8ADN - chains M and b of the 30 polymer chains in the assembly; structure by electron microscopy, 2.77 A resolution.

[Chain M]
Molecule: Proteasome subunit beta type-7
Source organism: Vairimorpha necatrix
Chain sequence (212 residues; each row starts with the number of its first residue):
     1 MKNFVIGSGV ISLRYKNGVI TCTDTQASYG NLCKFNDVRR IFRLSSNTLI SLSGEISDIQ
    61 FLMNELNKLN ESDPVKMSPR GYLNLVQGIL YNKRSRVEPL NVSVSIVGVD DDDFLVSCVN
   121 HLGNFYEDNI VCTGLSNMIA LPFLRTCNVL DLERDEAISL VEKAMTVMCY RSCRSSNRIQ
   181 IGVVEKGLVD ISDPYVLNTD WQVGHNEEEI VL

[Chain b]
Molecule: Proteasome subunit beta type-1
Source organism: Vairimorpha necatrix
Chain sequence (216 residues; each row starts with the number of its first residue):
     1 MVAYDNKNNE GFSPNLPEMT GTTIMAVKYA DGILIGADCR TSMGTYVSSR FTDKLTKISD
    61 NIYCCRSGSA ADTQAITQYI TELVQRSSFI DKEIPSVKKA AMAAKDIIYR YPNMLAGLII
   121 AGYDTKPRIF NISLGGTMTE AEWQIGGSGS AYIYGLCDTT FKPNMNLEEA LEFVKLAVTC
   181 AIKRDNASGG CIRMASITRE GVQRFFYSGD KILNST
Not modelled in the structure: 1-21, 216

[Interface between chain M and chain b]
Contacting residue pairs (63):
  Q26(M) with N186(b), hydrogen bond
  S28(M) with N186(b), hydrogen bond
  G30(M) with N186(b)
  N31(M) with R184(b); D185(b); N186(b), hydrogen bond (backbone-backbone)
  L32(M) with Y152(b); R184(b)
  C33(M) with K183(b); R184(b), hydrogen bond (backbone-backbone); N186(b)
  K34(M) with R184(b), hydrogen bond (backbone-side chain)
  L135(M) with T45(b)
  C169(M) with R40(b)
  Y170(M) with V47(b); R50(b)
  R171(M) with Y46(b), hydrogen bond; V47(b), hydrogen bond (side chain-backbone); S48(b), hydrogen bond (side chain-backbone); S49(b)
  S172(M) with R40(b); T45(b); V47(b)
  C173(M) with R40(b); S42(b); G44(b); T45(b), hydrogen bond (backbone-backbone); V47(b), hydrophobic; N186(b)
  R174(M) with T45(b); N186(b)
  N177(M) with L213(b), hydrogen bond (side chain-backbone)
  L197(M) with N214(b)
  N198(M) with N214(b)
  T199(M) with D210(b); N214(b), hydrogen bond (backbone-side chain)
  D200(M) with S208(b); D210(b)
  W201(M) with R50(b); G190(b); G209(b); D210(b); L213(b), hydrophobic
  V203(M) with F51(b), hydrophobic
  G204(M) with F51(b); F206(b)
  H205(M) with F206(b)
  N206(M) with R193(b)
  E209(M) with R193(b), salt bridge; R204(b); F205(b); F206(b)
  I210(M) with Q203(b); R204(b), hydrogen bond (backbone-backbone); F205(b); F206(b), hydrogen bond (backbone-backbone)
  V211(M) with F206(b)
  L212(M) with L171(b), hydrophobic; K175(b); M194(b), hydrophobic; F206(b), hydrogen bond (backbone-backbone); Y207(b), hydrophobic; K211(b), hydrogen bond (backbone-side chain)
Interface residues without a listed pair, chain M (31 interface residues in all): I139, V196, E208
Interface residues without a listed pair, chain b (33 interface residues in all): A187, C191

[In short]
31 residues of chain M and 33 residues of chain b are in contact, with 15 hydrogen bonds and 1 salt bridge.
Among the polar pairs are E209(M)-R193(b), Q26(M)-N186(b) and S28(M)-N186(b).
Here chain M is Proteasome subunit beta type-7 and chain b is Proteasome subunit beta type-1, both from
Vairimorpha necatrix. Entry 8ADN (Vairimorpha necatrix 20S proteasome from spores) was determined by electron
microscopy.
